PDB entry 8EW9 | X-ray diffraction, 2.00 A resolution | chain A

Chain A:
Molecule: Altered inheritance of mitochondria protein 46, mitochondrial
Source organism: Saccharomyces cerevisiae S288C
UniProt: P38885 (AIM46_YEAST); residue numbers follow UniProt; this construct covers 63-310
Sequence (248 residues; each row starts with the number of its first residue):
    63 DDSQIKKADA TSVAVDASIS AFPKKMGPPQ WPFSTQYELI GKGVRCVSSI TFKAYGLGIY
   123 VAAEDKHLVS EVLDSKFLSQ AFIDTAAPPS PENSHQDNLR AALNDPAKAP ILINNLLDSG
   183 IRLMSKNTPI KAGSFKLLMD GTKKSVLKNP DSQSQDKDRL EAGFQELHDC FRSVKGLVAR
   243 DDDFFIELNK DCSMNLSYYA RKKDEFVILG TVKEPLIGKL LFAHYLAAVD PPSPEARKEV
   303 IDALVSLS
Disordered / not traced: 63-69
Residues lining bound ligands: 2-oxoglutaric acid (AKG): R107, Y117, N189, F197, L200, M201, T204, F233, F246, L283, H286, Y287, P294
From the paper describing this entry:
  - mutagenesis - R107A: decreased binding to heme

In short:
Bound to chain A: 2-oxoglutaric acid. From the paper: R107A reduces binding to heme.
Chain A is Altered inheritance of mitochondria protein 46, mitochondrial (Saccharomyces cerevisiae S288C); the
structure, Crystal structure of Saccharomyces cerevisiae Altered Inheritance rate of Mitochondria protein 46
(AIM46p), was determined by X-ray diffraction, deposited together with 8EW8.
